Entry 5YL9 (X-ray diffraction, 1.86 A resolution); this record covers chains A and B.

== Chain A ==
Name: Spike glycoprotein
Organism: Human coronavirus 229E
Reference sequence: P15423 (SPIKE_CVH22); numbering as in UniProt (aligned over 785-872)
Amino-acid sequence (89 residues; row label = number of the first residue in the row):
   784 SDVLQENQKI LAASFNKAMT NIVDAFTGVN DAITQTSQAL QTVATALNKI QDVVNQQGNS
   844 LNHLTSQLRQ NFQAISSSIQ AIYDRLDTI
Disordered / not traced: 784
Curated features (UniProtKB/Swiss-Prot):
  - natural variant: His846 (H846Y: In strain: Isolate P11A and Isolate P11B), Thr871 (T871I: In strain: Isolate A162)
Reported in the primary citation:
  - contacts within the chain: Gln791, Gln840
  - self-association interface (contacts with another copy of this molecule): Ala815, Ile816, Thr819

== Chain B ==
Name: Spike glycoprotein
Organism: Human coronavirus 229E
Reference sequence: P15423 (SPIKE_CVH22); residue numbers follow UniProt; this construct covers 1052-1104
Amino-acid sequence (59 residues; row label = number of the first residue in the row):
  1046 SGGRGGVPDL VVEQYNQTIL NLTSEISTLE NKSAELNYTV QKLQTLIDNI NSTLVDLKW
Disordered / not traced: 1046-1049
Construct notes: linker (1046-1051)

== How chain A and chain B interact ==
Pairs across the interface (65; chain A residue first):
  Gln788(A) with Trp1104(B)
  Gln791(A) with Trp1104(B), hydrogen bond
  Lys792(A) with Trp1104(B)
  Ala795(A) with Leu1102(B), hydrophobic
  Phe798(A) with Thr1098(B)
  Asn799(A) with Leu1099(B); Val1100(B), hydrogen bond (side chain-backbone)
  Met802(A) with Thr1098(B); Leu1099(B), hydrophobic
  Thr803(A) with Leu1099(B)
  Val806(A) with Ile1092(B), hydrophobic; Ile1095(B), hydrophobic; Asn1096(B)
  Phe809(A) with Ile1092(B), hydrophobic; Ile1095(B), hydrophobic
  Thr810(A) with Ile1092(B)
  Asn813(A) with Val1085(B), hydrogen bond (side chain-backbone); Leu1088(B); Gln1089(B)
  Ile816(A) with Leu1081(B); Val1085(B), hydrophobic; Leu1088(B), hydrophobic
  Thr817(A) with Val1085(B)
  Thr819(A) with Leu1081(B)
  Ser820(A) with Ser1078(B), hydrogen bond (side chain-backbone); Leu1081(B); Asn1082(B), hydrogen bond
  Leu823(A) with Lys1077(B); Leu1081(B), hydrophobic
  Gln824(A) with Ser1078(B)
  Val826(A) with Leu1074(B), hydrophobic
  Ala827(A) with Ile1071(B); Leu1074(B), hydrophobic
  Leu830(A) with Leu1067(B); Ile1071(B), hydrophobic; Leu1074(B), hydrophobic
  Asn831(A) with Ile1071(B)
  Gln834(A) with Leu1065(B); Asn1066(B); Leu1067(B), hydrogen bond (side chain-backbone); Thr1068(B), hydrogen bond (side chain-backbone)
  Val837(A) with Leu1065(B), hydrophobic
  Asn838(A) with Gln1062(B); Ile1064(B); Leu1065(B), hydrogen bond (side chain-backbone)
  Gly841(A) with Tyr1060(B); Gln1062(B)
  Asn842(A) with Gln1062(B), hydrogen bond
  Leu844(A) with Tyr1060(B)
  Asn845(A) with Tyr1060(B); Gln1062(B), hydrogen bond
  Thr848(A) with Val1057(B); Glu1058(B); Tyr1060(B)
  Arg852(A) with Val1057(B), hydrogen bond (side chain-backbone); Glu1058(B), hydrogen bond (side chain-backbone); Gln1059(B)
  Phe855(A) with Leu1055(B); Val1057(B), hydrophobic
  Ser859(A) with Val1052(B); Leu1055(B)
  Ile862(A) with Pro1053(B)
  Gln863(A) with Val1052(B)
  Tyr866(A) with Gly1050(B); Gly1051(B), hydrogen bond (side chain-backbone)
Other interface residues (no listed pair), chain A (40 interface residues in all): Ile805, Ile833, Leu851, Ile858
Other interface residues (no listed pair), chain B (35 interface residues in all): Thr1063, Glu1070, Glu1075
From the paper, about this interface:
  - interface residues, chain B: Val1057(B), Tyr1060(B), Leu1065(B), Leu1067(B), Ile1071(B), Leu1074(B), Ser1078(B), Val1085(B), Ile1092(B), Leu1099(B), Val1100(B), Trp1104(B)

== Summary ==
40 residues of chain A face 35 of chain B across their interface, with 13 hydrogen bonds. Polar pairs include
Gln791(A)-Trp1104(B), Asn799(A)-Val1100(B) and Asn813(A)-Val1085(B). From the paper: interface residues
Val1057(B), Tyr1060(B) and Leu1065(B) among others; a self-association interface involving Ala815(A),
Ile816(A) and Thr819(A).
Chain A is Spike glycoprotein and chain B is Spike glycoprotein, both from Human coronavirus 229E; the
structure, 1.86 Angstrom crystal structure of human Coronavirus 229E fusion core, was determined by X-ray
diffraction.
